Entry 5O4J (X-ray diffraction, 1.70 A resolution); this record covers chains B and C of the 4 polymer chains in the assembly.

== Chain B (and C) ==
Name: HcgC
Organism: Methanococcus maripaludis S2
Notes: chain C of this document is another copy of the same molecule, construct and numbering; everything in this record applies to it too
Reference sequence: Q6LX54 (Q6LX54_METMP); numbering as in UniProt (aligned over 1-260)
Chain sequence (274 residues; numbered 1 to 274; the number before each row is that of its first residue):
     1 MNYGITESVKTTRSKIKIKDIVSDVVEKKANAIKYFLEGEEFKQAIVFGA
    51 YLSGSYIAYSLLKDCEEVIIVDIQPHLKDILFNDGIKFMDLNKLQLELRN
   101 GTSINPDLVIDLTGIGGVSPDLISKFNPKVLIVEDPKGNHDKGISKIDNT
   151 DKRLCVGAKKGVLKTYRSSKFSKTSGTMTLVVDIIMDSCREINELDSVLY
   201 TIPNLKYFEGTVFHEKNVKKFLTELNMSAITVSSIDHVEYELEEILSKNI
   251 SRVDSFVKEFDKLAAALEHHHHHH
Not modelled in the structure: 262-274 (chain C: 1, 264-274)
Differences from the reference sequence: expression tag (261-274)
Small-molecule neighbours:
  - 6-carboxy methyl-4-hydroxy-2-pyridinol (9KH): Tyr-51, Thr-113, Gly-114, Ile-115, Pro-136, Thr-174, Gly-176, Thr-177, Met-178, Thr-179
  - PJL ((3E)-3-[(E)-3-oxidanylprop-2-enoyl]iminopropanoic acid): Ile-5, Val-9, Leu-199, Tyr-200
  - S-adenosylhomocysteine (SAH): Lys-29, Phe-48, Gly-49, Ala-50, Tyr-51, Leu-52, Ser-53, Val-71, Asp-72, Ile-73, Gln-74, Leu-77, Leu-91, Leu-112, Thr-113, Gly-116, Gly-117, Val-118, Glu-134, Ser-175, Gly-176, Thr-177, Phe-213
Reported in the primary citation:
  - binding site for 6-carboxy methyl-4-hydroxy-2-pyridinol: Ile-5, Thr-6, Val-9, Tyr-51, Ile-115, Ser-175, Met-178, Thr-179, Glu-209, Ser-233
  - binding site for S-adenosylhomocysteine: Glu-134
  - conformationally variable residues (order/disorder transition): Met-1 to Thr-12
  - mutagenesis - T179V: abolished catalytic activity
  - mutagenesis - T6V, Y51F: decreased catalytic activity
  - mutagenesis - S175A, S233A: decreased catalytic activity on 6-carboxy methyl-4-hydroxy-2-pyridinol
  - mutagenesis - E209Q: abolished catalytic activity on 6-carboxy methyl-4-hydroxy-2-pyridinol

== Chain B / chain C interface ==
Contacting residue pairs - 5 pairs, chain B then chain C:
  Ser-169(B) / Glu-194(C)  hydrogen bond (side chain-backbone)
  Lys-170(B) / Glu-194(C)  salt bridge
  Arg-190(B) / Arg-190(C)
  Glu-194(B) / Ser-169(C)  hydrogen bond (backbone-side chain)
  Glu-194(B) / Lys-170(C)  salt bridge
Other interface residues (no listed pair), chain B (6 interface residues in all): Leu-195, Arg-252
Other interface residues (no listed pair), chain C (6 interface residues in all): Leu-195, Arg-252

== In short ==
The chain B/chain C interface involves 6 residues from each chain, with 2 hydrogen bonds and 2 salt bridges.
Among the polar pairs are Lys-170(B)/Glu-194(C) and Ser-169(B)/Glu-194(C). From the paper: a binding site for
6-carboxy methyl-4-hydroxy-2-pyridinol at Ile-5(B), Thr-6(B) and Val-9(B) among others; T6V and Y51F of chain
B reduce catalytic activity; 6 substitutions were tested in all.
Chain B and chain C are both HcgC (Methanococcus maripaludis S2); the structure, HcgC from Methanococcus
maripaludis cocrystallized with SAH and pyridinol, was determined by X-ray diffraction, deposited together
with 5O4H, 5O4M and 5O4N.
